PDB entry 9ETQ | X-ray diffraction, 1.59 A resolution | chain A

== Chain A ==
Name: Poly [ADP-ribose] polymerase 1
Organism: Homo sapiens
Notes: EC 2.4.2.30, 2.4.2.-; fragment: catalytic domain (662-1101)
UniProtKB: P09874 (PARP1_HUMAN); numbering as in UniProt (aligned over 662-1011)
Amino-acid sequence (352 residues; each row starts with the number of its first residue):
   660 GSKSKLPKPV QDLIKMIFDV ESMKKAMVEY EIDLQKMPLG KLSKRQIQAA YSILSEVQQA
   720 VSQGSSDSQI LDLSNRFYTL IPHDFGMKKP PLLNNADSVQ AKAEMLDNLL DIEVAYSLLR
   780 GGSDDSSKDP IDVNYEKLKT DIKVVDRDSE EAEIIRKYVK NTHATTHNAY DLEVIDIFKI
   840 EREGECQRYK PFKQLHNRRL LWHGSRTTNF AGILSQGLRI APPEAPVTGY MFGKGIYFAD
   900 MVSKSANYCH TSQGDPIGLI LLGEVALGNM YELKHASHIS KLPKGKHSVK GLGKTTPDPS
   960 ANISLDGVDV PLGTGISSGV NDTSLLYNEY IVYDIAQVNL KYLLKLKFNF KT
Not modelled in the structure: 660-661
Construct notes: expression tag (660-661); engineered mutation A762 (Val in P09874)
Ligand contacts: A1H63 (5-[4-[(7-ethyl-6-oxidanylidene-5H-1,5-naphthyridin-3-yl)methyl]piperazin-1-yl]-N-methyl-pyridine-2-carboxamide): D766, N767, L769, D770, W861, H862, G863, N868, R878, I879, A880, P881, Y896, F897, A898, K903, S904, Y907, E988
Curated features (UniProtKB/Swiss-Prot):
  - active site: E988 (For poly [ADP-ribose] polymerase activity)
  - binding site (NAD(+)): H862 to S864, G871, R878, S904
  - modified residue (Phosphoserine): S782, S786
  - cross-link: K748 (Glycyl lysine isopeptide (Lys-Gly) (interchain with G-Cter in SUMO1))
  - natural variant: A762 (V762A: this construct carries the variant)
  - mutagenesis: L698 to L701 (Increased auto-poly-ADP-ribosylation), L713 (L713A: Increased auto-poly-ADP-ribosylation; L713F: Leads to constitutive activity in absence of DNA damage due to unfolding of the PARP alpha-helical domain, relieving autoinhibition), E763 to D770 (Able to bind BAD inhibitor in absence of DNA), L765 (L765A: Increased auto-poly-ADP-ribosylation), D766 to D770 (Able to bind EB-47 or BAD inhibitors in absence of DNA. Released from DNA strand break independently of EB-47 or BAD inhibitors), L768 (L768A: Increased auto-poly-ADP-ribosylation), A774 (A774S/L: Increased DNA-independent poly-ADP-ribosyltransferase activity), L797 (L797P: 1.5% of wild-type activity), H826 (H826A: Strongly reduced serine ADP-ribosylation, caused by abolished interaction with HPF1; H826E: Decreased polymerase activity, leading to the production of short poly-ADP-ribose chains), P850 to F851 (Abolished interaction with TIMELESS), H862 (H862A: Poly-ADP-ribosyltransferase activity is impaired while mono-ADP-ribosyltransferase activity is not affected; produces a mixture of short and mono ADP-ribose chains), R865 (R865A: Increased affinity for DNA damage sites), 19 further mutagenesis entries in UniProt

== In short ==
Bound to chain A: compound A1H63. UniProt lists active-site residue E988, 6 NAD+-binding residues and 41
mutagenesis sites.
Chain A is Poly [ADP-ribose] polymerase 1 (Homo sapiens); the structure, Crystal structure of PARP1 catalytic
domain bound to AZD5305 (SARUPARIB), was determined by X-ray diffraction together with 9ETR from the same
study.
